Entry 4RWS (X-ray diffraction, 3.10 A resolution); this record covers chains A and C.

[Chain A]
Molecule: C-X-C chemokine receptor type 4/Endolysin chimeric protein
Source organism: Homo sapiens
Notes: EC 3.2.1.17; fragment: CXCR4 residues 2-228, LYSOZYME residues 1002-1161, CXCR4 residues 231-319
UniProt: chimeric construct of P61073, P00720: residues 2-228 from P61073 (CXCR4_HUMAN) positions 2-228 (same numbers); residues 1002-1161 from P00720 positions 1002-1161 (same numbers); residues 231-319 from P61073 (CXCR4_HUMAN) positions 231-319 (same numbers)
Chain sequence (498 residues; numbered -8 to 328; the number before each row is that of its first residue; numbers below 1 keep their minus sign (Asp-8 is residue -8)):
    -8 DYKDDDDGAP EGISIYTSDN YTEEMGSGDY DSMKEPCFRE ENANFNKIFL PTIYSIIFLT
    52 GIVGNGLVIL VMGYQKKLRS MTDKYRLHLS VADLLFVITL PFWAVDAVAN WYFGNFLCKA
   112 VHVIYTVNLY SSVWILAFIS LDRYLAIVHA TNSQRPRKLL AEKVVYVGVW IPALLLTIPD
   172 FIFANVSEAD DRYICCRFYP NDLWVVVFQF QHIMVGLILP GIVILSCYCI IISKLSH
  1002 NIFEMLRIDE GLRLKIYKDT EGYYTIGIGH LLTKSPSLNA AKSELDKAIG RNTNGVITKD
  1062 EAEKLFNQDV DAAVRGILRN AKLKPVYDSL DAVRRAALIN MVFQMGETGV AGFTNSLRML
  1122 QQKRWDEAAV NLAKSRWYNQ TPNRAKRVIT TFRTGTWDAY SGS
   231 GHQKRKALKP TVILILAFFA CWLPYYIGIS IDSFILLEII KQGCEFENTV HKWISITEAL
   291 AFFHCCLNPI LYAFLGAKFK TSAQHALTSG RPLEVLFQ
Disordered / not traced: -8 to 22, 67-70, 304-328
Cystine bridges: Cys28-Cys274, Cys109-Cys186
Differences from the reference sequence: expression tag (-8 to 1, 320-328); engineered mutation Trp125 (Leu in P61073), Cys187 (Asp in P61073), Pro240 (Thr in P61073), Thr1054 (Cys in P00720), Ala1097 (Cys in P00720); linker (1162-1164)

[Chain C]
Molecule: Viral macrophage inflammatory protein 2
Source organism: Human herpesvirus 8 strain GK18
UniProt: Q98157 (VMI2_HHV8P); residues 1-71 here correspond to UniProt positions 24-94 (UniProt number = residue number + 23)
Chain sequence (80 residues; each row starts with the number of its first residue):
     1 LGASCHRPDK CCLGYQKRPL PQVLLSSWYP TSQLCSKPGV IFLTKRGRQV CADKSKDWVK
    61 KLMQQLPVTA RYPYDVPDYA
Disordered / not traced: 71-80
Cystine bridges: Cys11-Cys35, Cys12-Cys51
Differences from the reference sequence: engineered mutation Cys5 (Trp28 in Q98157); expression tag (72-80)
From the paper describing this entry:
  - mutagenesis - L1A, R7A, K10A: decreased binding to C-X-C chemokine receptor type 4/Endolysin chimeric protein (chain A) (citing earlier work)

[How chain A and chain C interact]
Inter-chain disulfides: Cys187(A)-Cys5(C)
Residue-residue contacts (50):
  Ser23(A) - Gln16(C)  hydrogen bond (backbone-side chain)
  Met24(A) - Gln16(C)
  Met24(A) - Leu20(C)  hydrophobic
  Met24(A) - Val50(C)  hydrophobic
  Lys25(A) - Gly14(C)
  Lys25(A) - Tyr15(C)
  Lys25(A) - Gln16(C)  hydrogen bond (backbone-side chain)
  Lys25(A) - Gln49(C)
  Lys25(A) - Val50(C)
  Lys25(A) - Cys51(C)  hydrogen bond (backbone-backbone)
  Glu26(A) - Gln49(C)
  Pro27(A) - Cys11(C)
  Pro27(A) - Ile41(C)  hydrophobic
  Pro27(A) - Gln49(C)
  Pro27(A) - Cys51(C)  hydrophobic
  Cys28(A) - Lys10(C)
  Cys28(A) - Cys11(C)  hydrogen bond (backbone-backbone)
  Cys28(A) - Leu13(C)  hydrophobic
  Phe29(A) - Lys10(C)
  Phe29(A) - Gln49(C)
  Arg30(A) - Arg7(C)
  Arg30(A) - Asp9(C)  hydrogen bond (side chain-backbone)
  Arg30(A) - Cys11(C)
  Trp94(A) - Leu1(C)
  Asp97(A) - Leu1(C)  hydrogen bond (side chain-backbone)
  Asp97(A) - Ser4(C)  hydrogen bond
  Trp102(A) - Leu1(C)  hydrophobic
  Val112(A) - Leu1(C)  hydrophobic
  His113(A) - Leu1(C)
  Ala180(A) - Asp9(C)
  Asp181(A) - Asp9(C)
  Asp181(A) - Lys10(C)  salt bridge
  Asp182(A) - Lys10(C)  salt bridge
  Cys186(A) - Leu1(C)  hydrogen bond (backbone-backbone)
  Cys186(A) - Cys5(C)  hydrogen bond (backbone-side chain)
  Cys187(A) - Cys5(C)  disulfide
  Asp262(A) - His6(C)  salt bridge
  Asp262(A) - Arg7(C)  salt bridge
  Ile265(A) - Arg7(C)
  Leu266(A) - Arg7(C)
  Cys274(A) - Leu13(C)
  Glu277(A) - Arg7(C)  salt bridge
  Glu277(A) - Leu13(C)
  His281(A) - Ala3(C)
  His281(A) - His6(C)  hydrogen bond
  His281(A) - Arg7(C)
  Ser285(A) - Ala3(C)
  Glu288(A) - Leu1(C)
  Glu288(A) - Gly2(C)
  Glu288(A) - Ala3(C)  hydrogen bond (side chain-backbone)
Other interface residues (no listed pair), chain A (33 interface residues in all): Glu31, Phe93, Arg183, Ile185, Gly273, Val280, Ile284
Other interface residues (no listed pair), chain C (21 interface residues in all): Pro8, Ser32
From the paper, about this interface:
  - specific contacts: Asp181(A)-Lys10(C), Asp182(A)-Lys10(C), Arg48(C)-Glu26(A)
  - interface residues, chain A: Ser23(A), Pro27(A), Asp97(A), Asp262(A), Glu288(A)
  - interface residues, chain A: Glu26(A) (from molecular simulation)
  - interface residues, chain C: Leu1(C), Pro8(C), Cys11(C), Leu13(C), Gln49(C)

[Overview]
33 residues of chain A and 21 residues of chain C are in contact, with 1 disulfide bond, 11 hydrogen bonds and
5 salt bridges. Among the polar pairs are Asp181(A)-Lys10(C), Asp182(A)-Lys10(C) and Asp262(A)-His6(C). The
paper describes contacts between Asp181(A) and Lys10(C), Asp182(A) and Lys10(C) and Arg48(C) and Glu26(A).
From the paper: L1A, R7A and K10A of chain C reduce binding to C-X-C chemokine receptor type 4/Endolysin
chimeric protein (chain A); interface residues Ser23(A), Pro27(A) and Leu1(C) among others.
Here chain A is C-X-C chemokine receptor type 4/Endolysin chimeric protein (Homo sapiens) and chain C is Viral
macrophage inflammatory protein 2 (Human herpesvirus 8 strain GK18). Entry 4RWS (Crystal structure of CXCR4
and viral chemokine antagonist vMIP-II complex (PSI Community Target)) was determined by X-ray diffraction.
